9FH9 - chains B and I of the 12 polymer chains in the assembly; structure by electron microscopy, 2.50 A resolution.

== Chain B ==
Name: Histone H4
Organism: Homo sapiens
Reference sequence: P62805 (H4_HUMAN); residues 0-102 here correspond to UniProt positions 1-103 (UniProt number = residue number + 1)
Chain sequence (103 residues; row label = number of the first residue in the row; numbering starts at 0):
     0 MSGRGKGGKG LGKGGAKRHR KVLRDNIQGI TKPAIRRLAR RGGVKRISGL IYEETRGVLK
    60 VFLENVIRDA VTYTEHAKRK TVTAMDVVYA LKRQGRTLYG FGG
Disordered / not traced: 0-21
Curated features (UniProtKB/Swiss-Prot):
  - DNA-binding region: Lys16 to Lys20
  - modified residue: Ser1 (N-acetylserine), Arg3 (Asymmetric dimethylarginine), Lys5 (N6-(2-hydroxyisobutyryl)lysine), Lys8 (N6-(2-hydroxyisobutyryl)lysine), Lys12 (N6-(2-hydroxyisobutyryl)lysine), Lys16 (N6-(2-hydroxyisobutyryl)lysine), Lys20 (N6,N6,N6-trimethyllysine), Lys31 (N6-(2-hydroxyisobutyryl)lysine), Lys44 (N6-(2-hydroxyisobutyryl)lysine), Ser47 (Phosphoserine), Tyr51 (Phosphotyrosine), Lys59 (N6-(2-hydroxyisobutyryl)lysine), Lys77 (N6-(2-hydroxyisobutyryl)lysine), Lys79 (N6-(2-hydroxyisobutyryl)lysine), Thr80 (Phosphothreonine), Tyr88 (Phosphotyrosine), Lys91 (N6-(2-hydroxyisobutyryl)lysine)
  - cross-link (Glycyl lysine isopeptide (Lys-Gly)): Lys12 (interchain with G-Cter in SUMO2), Lys20 (interchain with G-Cter in SUMO2), Lys31 (interchain with G-Cter in SUMO2), Lys59 (interchain with G-Cter in SUMO2), Lys79 (interchain with G-Cter in SUMO2), Lys91 (interchain with G-Cter in SUMO2)

== Chain I ==
Molecule: 147-nt DNA strand
Organism: Homo sapiens
Sequence (147 nucleotides; each row starts with the number of its first residue; numbers below 1 keep their minus sign (DA-73 is residue -73)):
   -73 ATCGAGAATC CCGGTGCCGA GGCCGCTCAA TTGGTCGTAG ACAGCTCTAG CACCGCTTAA
   -13 ACGCACGTAC GCGCTGTCCC CCGCGTTTTA ACCGCCAAGG GGATTACTCC CTAGTCTCCA
    47 GGCACGTGTC AGATATATAC ATCCGAT
Disordered / not traced: -73, 73

== Interface between chain B and chain I ==
Residue-residue contacts (8; chain B residue first):
  Thr30(B) with DA-13(I), phosphate contact; DC-12(I), phosphate contact
  Pro32(B) with DA-13(I), phosphate contact; DC-12(I), phosphate contact
  Arg36(B) with DA-13(I), salt bridge to the phosphate
  Lys44(B) with DC-4(I), salt bridge to the phosphate
  Arg45(B) with DC-4(I), sugar contact; DG-3(I), phosphate contact
Other interface residues (no listed pair), chain B (7 interface residues in all): Lys31, Thr80
Other interface residues (no listed pair), chain I (5 interface residues in all): DG-24

== Summary ==
7 residues of chain B face 5 of chain I across their interface; the contacts include 2 salt bridges. Polar
pairs include Arg36(B)-DA-13(I) and Lys44(B)-DC-4(I). From UniProt: a DNA-binding region on chain B.
Here chain B is Histone H4 and chain I is a 147-nt DNA strand, both from Homo sapiens. Entry 9FH9 (Structure
of CyclinB1 N-terminus bound to the NCP) was determined by electron microscopy together with 9FGQ from the
same study.
